8RQZ - chains A and B of the 4 polymer chains in the assembly; structure by X-ray diffraction, 2.69 A resolution.

[Chain A (and B)]
Name: Uncharacterized protein YjgD
Organism: Bacillus subtilis subsp. subtilis str. 168
Notes: chain B of this document is another copy of the same molecule, construct and numbering; everything in this record applies to it too
Reference sequence: O34681 (YJGD_BACSU); residue numbers follow UniProt; this construct covers 1-186
Chain sequence (186 residues; row label = number of the first residue in the row):
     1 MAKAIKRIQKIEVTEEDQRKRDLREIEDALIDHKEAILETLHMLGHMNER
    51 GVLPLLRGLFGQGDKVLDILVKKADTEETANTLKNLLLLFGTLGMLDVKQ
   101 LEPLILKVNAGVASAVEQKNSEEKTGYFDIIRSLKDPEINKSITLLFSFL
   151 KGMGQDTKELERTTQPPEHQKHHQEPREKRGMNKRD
Disordered / not traced: 1, 120-127, 157-186 (chain B: 1, 119-125, 156-186)

[How chain A and chain B interact]
Residue-residue contacts - 94 pairs, chain A then chain B:
  R24(A) - E16(B)  salt bridge
  R24(A) - R19(B)
  E27(A) - R19(B)  salt bridge
  E27(A) - L23(B)
  D28(A) - R19(B)  salt bridge
  L30(A) - I26(B)
  I31(A) - R19(B)
  I31(A) - D22(B)
  I31(A) - L23(B)  hydrophobic
  K34(A) - D22(B)  salt bridge
  K34(A) - E25(B)  salt bridge
  K34(A) - I26(B)
  I37(A) - I26(B)  hydrophobic
  L38(A) - E25(B)
  L38(A) - A29(B)  hydrophobic
  L41(A) - A29(B)  hydrophobic
  L41(A) - L30(B)  hydrophobic
  L41(A) - H33(B)
  L41(A) - I37(B)  hydrophobic
  H42(A) - H33(B)
  L44(A) - A36(B)
  L44(A) - T40(B)
  G45(A) - H33(B)
  G45(A) - A36(B)
  N48(A) - E35(B)
  N48(A) - A36(B)
  N48(A) - E39(B)
  L53(A) - A36(B)
  L53(A) - E39(B)
  L53(A) - T40(B)
  P54(A) - E39(B)
  L56(A) - M43(B)  hydrophobic
  R57(A) - E39(B)  salt bridge
  R57(A) - H42(B)  hydrogen bond
  R57(A) - M43(B)
  R57(A) - H46(B)  hydrogen bond (backbone-side chain)
  F60(A) - H46(B)
  F60(A) - M47(B)  hydrophobic
  F60(A) - R50(B)  hydrogen bond (backbone-side chain)
  G61(A) - H46(B)
  G61(A) - R50(B)  hydrogen bond (backbone-side chain)
  D64(A) - R50(B)  salt bridge
  F90(A) - T82(B)
  G91(A) - T82(B)
  L93(A) - N85(B)
  L93(A) - L89(B)  hydrophobic
  G94(A) - N81(B)
  G94(A) - T82(B)
  G94(A) - N85(B)
  L96(A) - N85(B)
  V98(A) - N85(B)
  V98(A) - L88(B)  hydrophobic
  V98(A) - L89(B)  hydrophobic
  V98(A) - T92(B)
  K99(A) - L88(B)
  I105(A) - T92(B)
  I105(A) - L96(B)  hydrophobic
  L106(A) - M95(B)  hydrophobic
  K107(A) - M153(B)
  K107(A) - Q155(B)
  V108(A) - F149(B)
  V108(A) - M153(B)  hydrophobic
  N109(A) - M95(B)  hydrogen bond (side chain-backbone)
  N109(A) - L96(B)
  N109(A) - D97(B)  hydrogen bond (side chain-backbone)
  N109(A) - Q100(B)  hydrogen bond (backbone-side chain)
  A110(A) - G152(B)
  G111(A) - F149(B)
  G111(A) - G152(B)
  V112(A) - Q100(B)
  V112(A) - L101(B)  hydrophobic
  V112(A) - F149(B)
  A113(A) - Q100(B)
  S114(A) - S148(B)  hydrogen bond (side chain-backbone)
  S114(A) - G152(B)  hydrogen bond (side chain-backbone)
  Q118(A) - L145(B)
  Q118(A) - S148(B)  hydrogen bond
  F128(A) - K135(B)
  I130(A) - I143(B)  hydrophobic
  I130(A) - F147(B)  hydrophobic
  S133(A) - F147(B)
  L134(A) - F147(B)  hydrophobic
  D136(A) - K151(B)  salt bridge
  E138(A) - L150(B)
  E138(A) - K151(B)
  E138(A) - M153(B)
  E138(A) - G154(B)
  I139(A) - F147(B)
  I139(A) - L150(B)  hydrophobic
  I139(A) - K151(B)
  K141(A) - G154(B)
  K141(A) - Q155(B)  hydrogen bond (side chain-backbone)
  S142(A) - L150(B)  hydrogen bond (side chain-backbone)
  S142(A) - M153(B)  hydrogen bond (side chain-backbone)
Interface residues without a listed pair, chain A (54 interface residues in all): G63, M95, D97, E102, L104, A115, V116
Interface residues without a listed pair, chain B (46 interface residues in all): V52, P103, L104, L134

[Summary]
The interface between chain A and chain B involves 54 residues on one side and 46 on the other; the contacts
include 13 hydrogen bonds and 8 salt bridges. Polar pairs include R24(A)-E16(B), E27(A)-R19(B) and
D28(A)-R19(B).
Both chains are Uncharacterized protein YjgD (Bacillus subtilis subsp. subtilis str. 168). Entry 8RQZ (Crystal
structure of Molybdenum bispyranopterin guanine dinucleotide formate dehydrogenases ForCE1 from Bacillus
subtilis) was determined by X-ray diffraction, deposited together with 9GZQ and 8RR0.
